2UX3 - chains H and M of the 3 polymer chains in the assembly; structure by X-ray diffraction, 2.50 A resolution.

Chain H:
Name: Reaction center protein H chain
Organism: Rhodobacter sphaeroides
Reference sequence: P0C0Y7 (RCEH_RHOSH); residue numbers follow UniProt; this construct covers 1-260
Amino-acid sequence (260 residues; each row starts with the number of its first residue):
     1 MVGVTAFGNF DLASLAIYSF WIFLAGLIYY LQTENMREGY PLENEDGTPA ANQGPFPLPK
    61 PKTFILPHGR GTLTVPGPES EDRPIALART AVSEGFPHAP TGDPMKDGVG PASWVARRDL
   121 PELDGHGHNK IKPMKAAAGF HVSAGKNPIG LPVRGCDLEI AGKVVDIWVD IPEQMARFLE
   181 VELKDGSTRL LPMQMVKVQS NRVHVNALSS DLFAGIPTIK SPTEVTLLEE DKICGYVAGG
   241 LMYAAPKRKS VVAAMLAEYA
Not modelled in the structure: 1-10, 252-260

Chain M:
Name: Reaction center protein M chain
Organism: Rhodobacter sphaeroides
Reference sequence: P0C0Y9 (RCEM_RHOSH); residue numbers follow UniProt; this construct covers 1-307
Amino-acid sequence (307 residues; each row starts with the number of its first residue):
     1 AEYQNIFSQV QVRGPADLGM TEDVNLANRS GVGPFSTLLG WFGNAQLGPI YLGSLGVLSL
    61 FSGLMWFFTI GIWFWYQAGW NPAVFLRDLF FFSLEPPAPE YGLSFAAPLK EGGLWLIASF
   121 FMFVAVWSWW GRTYLRAQAL GMGKHTAWAF LSAIWLWMVL GFIRPILMGS WSEAVPYGIF
   181 SHLDWTNNFS LVHGNLFYNP FHGLSIAFLY GSALLFAMHG ATILAVSRFG GERELEQIAD
   241 RGTAAERAAL FWRWTMGFNA TMEGIHRWAI WMAVLVTLTG GIGILLSGTV VDNWYVWGQN
   301 HGMAPLN
Not modelled in the structure: 304-307
Bound ions: bacteriochlorophyll a Mg site 1 near His-182 (its only coordinating residue here); bacteriochlorophyll a Mg site 2 near His-202 (its only coordinating residue here); Fe ion: His-219, Glu-234, His-266 (shared with 2 residues of chain L)
Small-molecule neighbours:
  - bacteriochlorophyll a (BCL), molecule 1: Trp-66, Phe-67, Met-122, Trp-157, Leu-160, Val-175, Ile-179, His-182, Leu-183, Trp-185, Thr-186
  - bacteriochlorophyll a (BCL), molecule 2: Trp-66, Met-122, Val-126, Phe-150, Ala-153, Ile-154, Leu-156, Trp-157, Leu-160, Trp-185, Thr-186, Asn-187, Phe-189, Ser-190, Asn-195, Leu-196, Phe-197, His-202, Ser-205, Ile-206, Leu-209, Tyr-210, Val-276, Thr-277, Gly-280, Gly-281, Gly-283, Ile-284
  - bacteriochlorophyll a (BCL), molecule 3: Thr-186, Phe-197, Tyr-210
  - bacteriochlorophyll a (BCL), molecule 4: Phe-197, Gly-203, Ile-206, Ala-207, Tyr-210, Gly-211, Leu-214
  - bacteriopheophytin a (BPH), molecule 1: Ser-59, Leu-60, Gly-63, Leu-64, Trp-66, Phe-67, Ala-125, Val-126, Trp-129, Thr-133, Thr-146, Ala-149, Phe-150, Ser-152, Ala-153, Ala-273, Val-274, Thr-277
  - bacteriopheophytin a (BPH), molecule 2: Tyr-210, Ala-213, Leu-214, Ala-217, Met-218, Trp-252, Thr-255, Met-256
  - spheroidene (SPO): Trp-66, Phe-67, Phe-68, Ile-70, Gly-71, Phe-74, Trp-75, Phe-85, Leu-89, Phe-105, Trp-115, Leu-116, Ser-119, Phe-120, Met-122, Phe-123, Trp-157, Met-158, Leu-160, Gly-161, Phe-162, Trp-171, Val-175, Tyr-177, Gly-178, Ile-179, His-182
  - ubiquinone-10 (U10): Leu-214, Leu-215, Met-218, His-219, Thr-222, Ile-223, Ala-245, Ala-248, Ala-249, Trp-252, Met-256, Phe-258, Asn-259, Ala-260, Thr-261, Met-262, Ile-265, Trp-268, Met-272

How chain H and chain M interact:
Pairs across the interface (117):
  Asp-11(H) / Val-290(M)
  Asp-11(H) / Trp-297(M)  hydrogen bond
  Asp-11(H) / Gly-302(M)
  Leu-12(H) / Val-290(M)  hydrophobic
  Ala-13(H) / Val-291(M)  hydrophobic
  Ala-13(H) / Trp-297(M)
  Ser-14(H) / Trp-297(M)
  Ser-14(H) / His-301(M)  hydrogen bond (side chain-backbone)
  Ser-14(H) / Gly-302(M)
  Ala-16(H) / Phe-201(M)
  Ile-17(H) / Pro-200(M)  hydrophobic
  Ile-17(H) / Phe-201(M)
  Ile-17(H) / Leu-204(M)  hydrophobic
  Phe-20(H) / Phe-201(M)  hydrophobic
  Phe-20(H) / Leu-204(M)  hydrophobic
  Phe-20(H) / Leu-275(M)  hydrophobic
  Phe-20(H) / Thr-279(M)
  Trp-21(H) / Leu-204(M)  hydrophobic
  Phe-23(H) / Trp-271(M)  hydrophobic
  Phe-23(H) / Leu-275(M)  hydrophobic
  Leu-27(H) / Trp-271(M)
  Leu-27(H) / Leu-275(M)  hydrophobic
  Tyr-30(H) / Arg-267(M)  hydrogen bond
  Leu-31(H) / Arg-267(M)
  Leu-31(H) / Trp-268(M)  hydrophobic
  Gln-32(H) / Phe-258(M)
  Glu-34(H) / Arg-267(M)
  Asn-35(H) / Ala-260(M)
  Asn-35(H) / Thr-261(M)  hydrogen bond (side chain-backbone)
  Asn-35(H) / Gly-264(M)  hydrogen bond (side chain-backbone)
  Asn-35(H) / Ile-265(M)  hydrogen bond (side chain-backbone)
  Asn-35(H) / Trp-268(M)
  Glu-38(H) / Ile-238(M)
  Glu-38(H) / Arg-241(M)  salt bridge
  Glu-38(H) / Thr-261(M)
  Tyr-40(H) / Arg-253(M)  hydrogen bond
  Leu-42(H) / Arg-253(M)
  Lys-62(H) / Glu-263(M)  salt bridge
  Lys-62(H) / Arg-267(M)
  Phe-64(H) / Ile-238(M)  hydrophobic
  Phe-64(H) / Glu-263(M)
  Leu-73(H) / Ile-238(M)
  Leu-73(H) / Ala-239(M)
  Glu-79(H) / Arg-241(M)  salt bridge
  Pro-111(H) / Arg-247(M)  hydrogen bond (backbone-side chain)
  Ala-112(H) / Arg-247(M)
  Ser-113(H) / Thr-243(M)
  Ser-113(H) / Arg-247(M)  hydrogen bond (backbone-side chain)
  Val-115(H) / Arg-241(M)
  Val-115(H) / Gly-242(M)
  Val-115(H) / Thr-243(M)
  Val-115(H) / Glu-246(M)
  Arg-117(H) / Glu-236(M)  hydrogen bond (side chain-backbone)
  Arg-117(H) / Gln-237(M)
  Arg-117(H) / Asp-240(M)  hydrogen bond (side chain-backbone)
  Arg-117(H) / Arg-241(M)
  Arg-117(H) / Gly-242(M)
  Arg-118(H) / Asp-240(M)  hydrogen bond (backbone-side chain)
  Glu-122(H) / Arg-233(M)  salt bridge
  Glu-122(H) / Glu-236(M)
  Gly-125(H) / Met-20(M)
  Ile-131(H) / Arg-233(M)
  Ala-138(H) / Pro-15(M)
  Gly-139(H) / Arg-13(M)
  Gly-139(H) / Gly-14(M)
  Gly-139(H) / Pro-15(M)
  Phe-140(H) / Arg-13(M)
  Phe-140(H) / Gly-14(M)
  Phe-140(H) / Pro-15(M)
  His-141(H) / Val-12(M)
  His-141(H) / Arg-13(M)  hydrogen bond (backbone-backbone)
  Val-142(H) / Gln-11(M)
  Ser-143(H) / Gln-11(M)  hydrogen bond (backbone-backbone)
  Ser-143(H) / Val-12(M)
  Ser-143(H) / Arg-13(M)
  Ala-144(H) / Val-10(M)
  Ala-144(H) / Gln-11(M)  hydrogen bond (backbone-backbone)
  Ala-144(H) / Thr-37(M)
  Ala-144(H) / Trp-41(M)  hydrophobic
  Gly-145(H) / Gln-9(M)
  Gly-145(H) / Trp-41(M)
  Lys-146(H) / Val-10(M)
  Pro-172(H) / Asp-17(M)
  Glu-173(H) / Asn-44(M)
  Gln-174(H) / Val-12(M)
  Gln-174(H) / Arg-13(M)
  Gln-174(H) / Gly-14(M)  hydrogen bond (side chain-backbone)
  Gln-174(H) / Pro-15(M)  hydrogen bond (side chain-backbone)
  Met-175(H) / Val-12(M)
  Ala-176(H) / Val-12(M)
  Arg-177(H) / Glu-232(M)  salt bridge
  Arg-177(H) / Arg-233(M)
  Met-193(H) / Gln-9(M)
  Gln-194(H) / Tyr-3(M)
  Gln-194(H) / Asn-5(M)
  Gln-194(H) / Ser-227(M)  hydrogen bond (side chain-backbone)
  Gln-194(H) / Arg-228(M)
  Met-195(H) / Glu-2(M)
  Met-195(H) / Arg-228(M)  hydrogen bond
  Val-196(H) / Tyr-3(M)
  Val-196(H) / Gln-9(M)  hydrogen bond (backbone-side chain)
  Lys-197(H) / Gln-9(M)
  Val-198(H) / Gln-9(M)  hydrogen bond (backbone-side chain)
  Asn-206(H) / Glu-2(M)  hydrogen bond
  Leu-227(H) / Arg-233(M)
  Leu-227(H) / Glu-236(M)
  Leu-227(H) / Asp-240(M)
  Glu-230(H) / Arg-233(M)  salt bridge
  Asp-231(H) / Gly-242(M)
  Asp-231(H) / Thr-243(M)  hydrogen bond (side chain-backbone)
  Cys-234(H) / Arg-228(M)  hydrogen bond (side chain-backbone)
  Cys-234(H) / Phe-229(M)  hydrophobic
  Gly-235(H) / Phe-229(M)
  Gly-235(H) / Arg-247(M)
  Ala-238(H) / Phe-229(M)  hydrophobic
  Leu-241(H) / Glu-2(M)
  Leu-241(H) / Arg-228(M)
Also at the interface, not in a pair above, chain H (72 interface residues in all): Leu-24, Arg-37, Leu-66, Gly-110, Trp-114, His-126, Lys-130, Met-134, Pro-148, Ile-167, Val-169, Pro-192
Also at the interface, not in a pair above, chain M (56 interface residues in all): Ala-1, Phe-208, Asn-259, Leu-286, Trp-294, Met-303

Summary:
The interface between chain H and chain M involves 72 residues on one side and 56 on the other, with 24
hydrogen bonds and 6 salt bridges. Polar pairs include Glu-38(H)/Arg-241(M), Lys-62(H)/Glu-263(M) and
Glu-79(H)/Arg-241(M).
Chain H is Reaction center protein H chain and chain M is Reaction center protein M chain, both from
Rhodobacter sphaeroides; the structure, X-ray high resolution structure of the photosynthetic reaction center
from Rb. sphaeroides at pH 9 in ..., was determined by X-ray diffraction, deposited together with 2J8C, 2J8D,
2UWS, 2UWT, 2UWU, 2UWV and 7 further entries.
